Entry 5VBM (X-ray diffraction, 1.49 A resolution); this record covers chain A.

== Chain A ==
Molecule: GTPase KRas
Source organism: Homo sapiens
UniProtKB: P01116 (RASK_HUMAN), isoform P01116-2; residue numbers follow UniProt; this construct covers 1-169
Amino-acid sequence (170 residues; each row starts with the number of its first residue; numbering starts at 0):
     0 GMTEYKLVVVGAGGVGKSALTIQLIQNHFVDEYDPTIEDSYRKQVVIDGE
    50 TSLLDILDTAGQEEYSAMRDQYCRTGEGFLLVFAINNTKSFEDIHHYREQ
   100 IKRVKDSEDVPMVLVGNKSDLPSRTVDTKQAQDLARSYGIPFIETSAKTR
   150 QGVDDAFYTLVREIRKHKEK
Unresolved in the structure: 61-62
Glycans and other covalent adducts: compound 92V linked to Cys72
Sequence notes: expression tag (0); engineered mutation Ser51 (Cys in P01116), Cys72 (Met in P01116), Leu80 (Cys in P01116), Ser118 (Cys in P01116)
Bound ions: Mg2+: Ser17 (together with GDP)
Residues lining bound ligands:
  - 92V (1-(4-methoxyphenyl)-N-(3-sulfanylpropyl)-5-(trifluoromethyl)-1H-pyrazole-4-carboxamide): Val9, Arg68, Phe78, Asp92, His95, Tyr96, Gln99, Ile100
  - GDP (guanosine-5'-diphosphate): Ala11, Gly12, Gly13, Val14, Gly15, Lys16, Ser17, Ala18, Phe28, Asp30, Tyr32, Asn116, Lys117, Asp119, Leu120, Ser145, Ala146, Lys147
UniProt features mapped onto this chain:
  - motif: Tyr32 to Tyr40 (Effector region)
  - binding site (GTP): Gly10 to Ala18, Val29 to Thr35, Ala59, Gly60, Asn116, Lys117, Asp119
  - modified residue: Met1 (N-acetylmethionine), Thr2 (N-acetylthreonine), Lys104 (N6-acetyllysine)
  - glycosylation: Thr35 (Microbial infection: O-linked (Glc) threonine)
  - natural variant: Lys5 (K5E: In NS3; K5N: In GASC), Gly10 (G10GG: In AML), Gly12 (G12A: In colorectal cancer samples; G12C: In lung carcinoma; G12D: In GASC, JMML and SFM; G12R: In lung cancer and bladder cancer; G12S: In GASC and JMML; G12V: In GASC), Gly13 (G13D: In GASC, JMML and OES; G13R: In pylocytic astrocytoma), Val14 (V14I: In NS3), Leu19 (L19F: In OES), Gln22 (Q22E: In CFC2; Q22R: In NS3), Pro34 (P34L: In NS3; P34Q: In NS3; P34R: In CFC2), Ile36 (I36M: In NS3), Thr58 (T58I: In NS3), Ala59 (A59T: In GASC), Gly60 (G60R: In CFC2; G60S: In NS3), 8 further natural variant entries in UniProt
  - mutagenesis: Asp38 (D38A: Decreased interaction with MAPKAP1/SIN1), Tyr40 (Y40A: Decreased interaction with MAPKAP1/SIN1), Gln61 (Q61L: Promotes GTP binding)
What the authors report for this chain:
  - binding site for 92V: Cys72

== In short ==
Chain A binds GDP. Covalently linked compound 92V: at Cys72. Curated annotation (UniProt) lists 21 GTP-binding
residues and 3 mutagenesis sites. The paper reports a binding site for 92V at Cys72.
Chain A is GTPase KRas (Homo sapiens); the structure, Crystal Structure of Small Molecule Disulfide 2C07 Bound
to K-Ras Cys Light M72C GDP, was determined by X-ray diffraction (same publication as 5VBE and 5VBZ).
